PDB entry 8Z21 | electron microscopy, 3.17 A resolution | chains B and D of the 4 polymer chains in the assembly

Chain B:
Molecule: Oligopeptide transport system permease protein OppC
Source organism: Escherichia coli K-12
Reference sequence: P0AFH6 (OPPC_ECOLI); residue numbers follow UniProt; this construct covers 1-302
Chain sequence (302 residues; numbered 1 to 302; the number before each row is that of its first residue):
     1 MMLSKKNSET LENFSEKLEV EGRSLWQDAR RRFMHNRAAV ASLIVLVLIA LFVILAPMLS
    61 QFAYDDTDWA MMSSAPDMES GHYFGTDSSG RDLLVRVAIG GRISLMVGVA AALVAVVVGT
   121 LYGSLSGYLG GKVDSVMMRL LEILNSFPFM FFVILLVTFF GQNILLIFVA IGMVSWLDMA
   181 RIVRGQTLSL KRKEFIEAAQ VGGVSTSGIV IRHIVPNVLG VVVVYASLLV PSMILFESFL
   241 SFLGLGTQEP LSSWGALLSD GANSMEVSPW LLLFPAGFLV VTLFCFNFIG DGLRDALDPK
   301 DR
Unresolved in the structure: 1-21, 300-302

Chain D:
Molecule: Oligopeptide transport ATP-binding protein OppF
Source organism: Escherichia coli K-12
Notes: EC 7.4.2.6
Reference sequence: P77737 (OPPF_ECOLI); numbering as in UniProt (aligned over 1-333)
Chain sequence (333 residues; row label = number of the first residue in the row):
     1 MNAVTEGRKV LLEIADLKVH FEIKDGKQWF WQPPKTLKAV DGVTLRLYEG ETLGVVGESG
    61 CGKSTFARAI IGLVKATDGH VAWLGKELLG MKPDEWRAVR SDIQMIFQDP LASLNPRMTI
   121 GEIIAEPLRT YHPKMSRQEV RERVKAMMLK VGLLPNLINR YPHEFSGGQC QRIGIARALI
   181 LEPKLIICDE PVSALDVSIQ AQVVNLLQQL QREMGLSLIF IAHDLAVVKH ISDRVLVMYL
   241 GHAVELGTYD EVYHNPLHPY TRALMSAVPI PDPDLEKNKT IQLLEGELPS PINPPSGCVF
   301 RTRCPIAGPE CAKTRPVLEG SFRHSVSCLK VDP
Unresolved in the structure: 1-5
Curated features (UniProtKB/Swiss-Prot):
  - binding site (ATP): Gly57 to Ser64
Bound ions: 4Fe-4S cluster Fe: Cys298, Cys304, Cys311, Cys328
Small-molecule neighbours: 4Fe-4S cluster (SF4): His258, Pro259, Cys298, Phe300, Arg301, Cys304, Ile306, Cys311, Pro316, Cys328, Leu329, Lys330

How chain B and chain D interact:
Pairs across the interface (40; chain B residue first):
  Gly22(B) - Glu164(D)
  Arg23(B) - Tyr161(D)
  Arg23(B) - His163(D)
  Arg23(B) - Glu164(D)  hydrogen bond (backbone-side chain)
  Ser24(B) - Tyr161(D)  hydrogen bond
  Leu25(B) - Arg117(D)
  Trp26(B) - Arg117(D)
  Glu194(B) - Ala112(D)
  Phe195(B) - Ala112(D)  hydrogen bond (backbone-backbone)
  Phe195(B) - Ser113(D)
  Phe195(B) - Leu114(D)
  Phe195(B) - Asn115(D)
  Glu197(B) - Arg68(D)  salt bridge
  Glu197(B) - Leu73(D)
  Glu197(B) - Phe107(D)
  Ala198(B) - Phe107(D)  hydrophobic
  Ala198(B) - Arg177(D)
  Gln200(B) - Leu73(D)
  Gln200(B) - Arg100(D)  hydrogen bond (backbone-side chain)
  Val201(B) - Ile71(D)  hydrophobic
  Val201(B) - Leu73(D)  hydrophobic
  Val201(B) - Arg100(D)
  Val201(B) - Gln104(D)  hydrogen bond (backbone-side chain)
  Val201(B) - Met105(D)
  Gly202(B) - Pro127(D)
  Gly202(B) - Thr130(D)
  Gly202(B) - Tyr131(D)
  Gly203(B) - Arg97(D)
  Gly203(B) - Thr130(D)
  Val204(B) - Glu126(D)
  Val204(B) - Thr130(D)
  Arg212(B) - Asn115(D)
  Arg212(B) - Glu126(D)  salt bridge
  His213(B) - Asn115(D)  hydrogen bond
  His213(B) - Met118(D)
  His213(B) - Glu126(D)  salt bridge
  Pro216(B) - Arg117(D)
  Asn217(B) - Asn115(D)
  Asn217(B) - Pro116(D)
  Asn217(B) - Arg117(D)
Interface residues without a listed pair, chain B (20 interface residues in all): Asp28, Lys193
Interface residues without a listed pair, chain D (26 interface residues in all): Ile103, Gln108, Asn159

Overview:
20 residues of chain B face 26 of chain D across their interface, with 6 hydrogen bonds and 3 salt bridges.
Among the polar pairs are Glu197(B)-Arg68(D), Arg212(B)-Glu126(D) and His213(B)-Glu126(D). Chain D binds
4Fe-4S cluster. Curated annotation (UniProt) lists 8 ATP-binding residues on chain D.
Chain B is Oligopeptide transport system permease protein OppC and chain D is Oligopeptide transport
ATP-binding protein OppF, both from Escherichia coli K-12; the structure, Cryo-EM structure of Escherichia
coli OppBCDF in the resting state, was determined by electron microscopy.
